Entry 7AKY (X-ray diffraction, 1.40 A resolution); this record covers chain A.

# Chain A
Molecule: viral rhodopsin OLPVR1
Source organism: Organic Lake phycodnavirus
UniProt: F2Y337 (F2Y337_9PHYC); residues 1-223 here = UniProt positions 1-223
Amino-acid sequence (231 residues; row label = number of the first residue in the row):
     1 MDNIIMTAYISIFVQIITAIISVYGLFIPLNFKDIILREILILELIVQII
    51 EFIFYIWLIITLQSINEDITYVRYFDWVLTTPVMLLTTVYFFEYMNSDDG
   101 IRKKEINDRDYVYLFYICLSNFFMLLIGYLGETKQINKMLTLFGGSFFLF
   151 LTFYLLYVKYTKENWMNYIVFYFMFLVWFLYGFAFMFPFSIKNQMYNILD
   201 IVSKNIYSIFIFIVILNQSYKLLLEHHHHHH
Disordered / not traced: 1, 225-231
Modified / non-standard residues: Lys204 (n~6~-[(2Z,4E,6E,8E)-3,7-dimethyl-9-(2,6,6-trimethylcyclohex-1-en-1-yl)nona-2,4,6,8-tetraenyl]lysine; LYR)
Sequence notes: expression tag (224-231)
Ligand contacts:
  - 97N ((2S)-2,3-dihydroxypropyl (9Z)-hexadec-9-enoate): Ile169, Val170, Phe173, Met174, Val177, Trp178, Val202, Ser203, Tyr207, Phe210
  - eicosane (LFA), molecule 1: Asn3, Thr7, Ile10, Gln194, Ile198
  - eicosane (LFA), molecule 2: Gln15, Ile16, Ala19, Val23, Leu45, Gln48, Ile49, Phe52
  - eicosane (LFA), molecule 3: Ile16, Ala19, Ile20, Val23, Phe52
  - eicosane (LFA), molecule 4: Leu26, Phe27, Ile28, Arg38, Leu45
  - eicosane (LFA), molecule 5: Ile50, Ile53, Phe54, Trp57, Tyr71, Val72, Phe75, Asp76, Leu79
  - eicosane (LFA), molecule 6: Ile53, Ile56, Trp57, Ile60, Thr61
  - eicosane (LFA), molecule 7: Glu67, Asp68, Ile69, Tyr71
  - eicosane (LFA), molecule 8: Tyr74, Phe75, Val78, Leu125, Leu126, Tyr129
  - eicosane (LFA), molecule 9: Phe75, Val78, Leu79
  - eicosane (LFA), molecule 10: Val78, Leu79, Pro82
  - eicosane (LFA), molecule 11: Leu86, Tyr90, Asn107, Tyr111, Leu114, Phe115, Cys118, Leu119, Phe122
  - eicosane (LFA), molecule 12: Phe91, Tyr94, Met95, Met166, Ile169, Val170, Phe210, Val214
  - eicosane (LFA), molecule 13: Tyr116, Leu119, Ser120, Phe123, Phe148, Leu151, Leu155
  - eicosane (LFA), molecule 14: Phe147, Phe150, Leu151, Tyr154
  - eicosane (LFA), molecule 15: Phe150, Phe153, Tyr154, Tyr157, Phe171, Tyr172, Phe175
  - eicosane (LFA), molecule 16: Trp165, Tyr168, Tyr172, Phe175, Leu176
  - eicosane (LFA), molecule 17: Phe173, Val177, Leu180, Ile191, Gln194, Met195, Ile198, Leu199, Val202
  - eicosane (LFA), molecule 18: Leu176, Leu180, Phe183, Phe187, Ile191, Met195
  - eicosane (LFA), molecule 19: Ile206, Ile209, Phe210, Ile213, Val214, Asn217
Reported in the primary citation:
  - binding site for eicosane: Asp76
  - contacts within the chain: Ser11-Glu51, Ser11-Gln15 (hydrogen bond), Glu44-Thr87 (hydrogen bond), Glu51-Asn205, Arg73-Asn193, Asp76-Asp200 (water-mediated contact), Asp76-Thr80, Thr81-Asn121 (hydrogen bond), Arg73-Asn197
  - binding site for 97N: Trp178
  - self-association interface (contacts with another copy of this molecule); pairs are residue here / residue on that copy: Tyr111-Tyr111, Phe122-Phe122

# Summary
Ligands of chain A: 19 copies of eicosane and compound 97N. From the paper: a binding site for eicosane at
Asp76; a binding site for 97N at Trp178.
Chain A is viral rhodopsin OLPVR1 (Organic Lake phycodnavirus); the structure, Crystal structure of the viral
rhodopsin OLPVR1 in P21212 space group, was determined by X-ray diffraction together with 7AKX from the same
study.
